Entry 8WSQ (X-ray diffraction, 2.90 A resolution); this record covers chains F and A of the 3 polymer chains in the assembly.

# Chain F
Name: Fusion glycoprotein F0
Organism: Respiratory syncytial virus
UniProtKB: C3UPB8 (C3UPB8_9MONO); aligned to UniProt positions 1-474 over residues 40-513 (the alignment contains insertions or deletions, so no single offset holds)
Chain sequence (474 residues; row label = number of the first residue in the row):
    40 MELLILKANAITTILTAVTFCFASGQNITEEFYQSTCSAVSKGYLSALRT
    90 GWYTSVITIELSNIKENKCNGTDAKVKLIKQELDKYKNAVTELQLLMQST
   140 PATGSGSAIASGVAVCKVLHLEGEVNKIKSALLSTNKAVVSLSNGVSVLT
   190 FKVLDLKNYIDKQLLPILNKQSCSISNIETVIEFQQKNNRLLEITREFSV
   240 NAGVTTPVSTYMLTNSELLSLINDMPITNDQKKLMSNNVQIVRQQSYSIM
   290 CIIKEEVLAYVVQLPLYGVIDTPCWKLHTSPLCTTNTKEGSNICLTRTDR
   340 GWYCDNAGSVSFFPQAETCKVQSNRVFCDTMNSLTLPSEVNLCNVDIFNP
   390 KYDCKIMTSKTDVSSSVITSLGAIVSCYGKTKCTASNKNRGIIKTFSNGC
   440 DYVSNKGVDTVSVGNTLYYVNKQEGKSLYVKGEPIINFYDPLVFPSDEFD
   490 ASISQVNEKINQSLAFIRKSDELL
Not modelled in the structure: 40-63, 104-111, 207-211
Construct notes: conflict Glu105 (Lys66 in C3UPB8), Val115 (Ile76 in C3UPB8), Ser144 (Val in C3UPB8), Cys155 (Ser in C3UPB8), Phe190 (Ser in C3UPB8), Leu207 (Val in C3UPB8), Cys290 (Ser in C3UPB8)
Disulfide bonds: Cys76-Cys439, Cys155-Cys290, Cys313-Cys343, Cys322-Cys333, Cys358-Cys367, Cys382-Cys393, Cys416-Cys422

# Chain A
Name: RV11-H scFv
Organism: Homo sapiens
Notes: antibody fragment or engineered binder
Chain sequence (133 residues; each row starts with the number of its first residue):
     1 QVQLVQSGGGVVQPGRSLRLSCAASGFSFTNYGMHWVRQAPGKGLEWVAV
    51 ISYDDGSDKYYADSVKGRFTISRDNSKNTLYLQMNSLRAEDTAVYYCVRD
   101 PTGDYGDFPEQDGYYYYYGMDVWGQGTTVTVSS
Not modelled in the structure: 133
Disulfide bonds: Cys22-Cys97

# Chain F / chain A interface
Pairs across the interface - 30 pairs, chain F then chain A:
  Arg429(F) with Tyr60(A)
  Ile432(F) with Asp58(A); Tyr114(A), hydrophobic
  Lys433(F) with Gly113(A), hydrogen bond (side chain-backbone)
  Tyr441(F) with Gly113(A)
  Val442(F) with Asp112(A); Tyr114(A), hydrophobic
  Ser443(F) with Asp112(A), hydrogen bond; Tyr114(A), hydrogen bond (backbone-side chain)
  Asn444(F) with Tyr114(A)
  Lys445(F) with Glu110(A), salt bridge; Asp112(A), salt bridge; Tyr114(A), hydrogen bond (backbone-side chain); Tyr116(A); Tyr118(A), hydrogen bond
  Gly446(F) with Tyr114(A), hydrogen bond (backbone-side chain); Tyr116(A)
  Val447(F) with Tyr114(A), hydrogen bond (backbone-side chain)
  Gly464(F) with Glu110(A)
  Lys465(F) with Gly103(A), hydrogen bond (side chain-backbone); Asp107(A), salt bridge; Phe108(A), hydrogen bond (side chain-backbone); Glu110(A), salt bridge
  Ser466(F) with Glu110(A), hydrogen bond (backbone-side chain); Gln111(A), hydrogen bond (backbone-backbone)
  Leu467(F) with Phe108(A), hydrophobic; Pro109(A); Gln111(A)
  Tyr468(F) with Gln111(A), hydrogen bond (backbone-side chain)
  Lys470(F) with Asp54(A), salt bridge

# Summary
Chain F and chain A form an interface of 16 and 14 residues respectively, with 12 hydrogen bonds and 5 salt
bridges. Polar contacts include Lys445(F)-Glu110(A), Lys445(F)-Asp112(A) and Lys465(F)-Asp107(A).
Chain F is Fusion glycoprotein F0 (Respiratory syncytial virus) and chain A is RV11-H scFv (Homo sapiens); the
structure, A protective human antibody against respiratory syncytial virus by targeting a prefusion epitope
across sites IV ..., was determined by X-ray diffraction.
